PDB entry 8F66 | electron microscopy, 2.28 A resolution | chains H and b of the 28 polymer chains in the assembly

Chain H (and b):
Name: Proteasome subunit beta
Source organism: Thermoplasma acidophilum
Notes: EC 3.4.25.1; chain b of this document is another copy of the same molecule, construct and numbering; everything in this record applies to it too
Reference sequence: P28061 (PSB_THEAC); residues -7 to 203 here correspond to UniProt positions 1-211 (UniProt number = residue number + 8)
Chain sequence (211 residues; each row starts with the number of its first residue; numbers below 1 keep their minus sign (Met-7 is residue -7)):
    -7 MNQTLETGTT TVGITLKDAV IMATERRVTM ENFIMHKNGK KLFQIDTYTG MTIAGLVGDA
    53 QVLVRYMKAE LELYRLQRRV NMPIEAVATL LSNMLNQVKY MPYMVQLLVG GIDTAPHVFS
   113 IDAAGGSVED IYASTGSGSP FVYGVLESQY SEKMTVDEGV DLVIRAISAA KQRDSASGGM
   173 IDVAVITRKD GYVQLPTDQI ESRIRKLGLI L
Disordered / not traced: -7 to 0, 203
Swiss-Prot annotation at these positions:
  - active site: Thr1 (Nucleophile)

Interface between chain H and chain b:
Residue-residue contacts (19; chain H residue first):
  Phe25(H) - Phe133(b)  hydrophobic
  Phe25(H) - Arg165(b)
  Ile26(H) - Gln164(b)
  Ile26(H) - Arg165(b)  hydrogen bond (backbone-backbone)
  Ile26(H) - Asp166(b)
  Ile26(H) - Ser167(b)
  Met27(H) - Arg165(b)  hydrogen bond (backbone-side chain)
  Lys29(H) - Gln164(b)  hydrogen bond
  Lys29(H) - Arg165(b)
  Phe133(H) - Phe25(b)  hydrophobic
  Gln164(H) - Ile26(b)
  Gln164(H) - Lys29(b)  hydrogen bond
  Arg165(H) - Phe25(b)
  Arg165(H) - Ile26(b)  hydrogen bond (backbone-backbone)
  Arg165(H) - Met27(b)  hydrogen bond (side chain-backbone)
  Arg165(H) - Lys29(b)
  Asp166(H) - Ile26(b)
  Ser167(H) - Ile26(b)
  Ser167(H) - Ser167(b)  hydrogen bond
Other interface residues (no listed pair), chain H (10 interface residues in all): His28
Other interface residues (no listed pair), chain b (10 interface residues in all): His28

In short:
Chain H and chain b each contribute 10 residues to their interface; the contacts include 7 hydrogen bonds.
Polar pairs include Met27(H)-Arg165(b), Lys29(H)-Gln164(b) and Ser167(H)-Ser167(b). From UniProt: active-site
residue Thr1(H) on chain H.
Chain H and chain b are both Proteasome subunit beta (Thermoplasma acidophilum); the structure, Thermoplasma
acidophilum 20S proteasome - L81Y mutation in alpha subunit, was determined by electron microscopy (same
publication as 8F6A and 8F7K).
